6DWC - chains A and B; structure by X-ray diffraction, 2.27 A resolution.

Chain A:
Protein: 4497 Fab Light Chain
From: Homo sapiens
Notes: antibody fragment or engineered binder
Chain sequence (239 residues; row label = number of the first residue in the row; numbers below 1 keep their minus sign (Met-18 is residue -18)):
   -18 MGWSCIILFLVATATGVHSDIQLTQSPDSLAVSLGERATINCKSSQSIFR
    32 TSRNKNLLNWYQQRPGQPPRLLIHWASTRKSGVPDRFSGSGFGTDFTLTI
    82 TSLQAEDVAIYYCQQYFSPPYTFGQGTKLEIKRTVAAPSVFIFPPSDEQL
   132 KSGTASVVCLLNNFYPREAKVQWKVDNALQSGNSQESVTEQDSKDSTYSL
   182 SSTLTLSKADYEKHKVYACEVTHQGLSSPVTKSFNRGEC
Not modelled in the structure: -18 to 0, 218-220
Cystine bridges: Cys23-Cys94, Cys140-Cys200

Chain B:
Protein: 4497 Fab Heavy Chain
From: Homo sapiens
Notes: antibody fragment or engineered binder
Chain sequence (243 residues; each row starts with the number of its first residue; numbers below 1 keep their minus sign (Met-18 is residue -18)):
   -18 MGWSCIILFLVATATGVHSEVQLVESGGGLVQPGGSLRLSCSASGFSFNS
    32 FWMHWVRQVPGKGLVWISFTNNEGTTTAYADSVRGRFIISRDNAKNTLYL
    82 EMNNLRGEDTAVYYCARGDGGLDDWGQGTLVTVSSASTKGPSVFPLAPSS
   132 KSTSGGTAALGCLVKDYFPEPVTVSWNSGALTSGVHTFPAVLQSSGLYSL
   182 SSVVTVPSSSLGTQTYICNVNHKPSNTKVDKKVEPKSCDKTHT
Not modelled in the structure: -18 to 0, 133-136, 217-224
Cystine bridges: Cys22-Cys96, Cys143-Cys199

Chain A / chain B interface:
Residue-residue contacts (71; chain A residue first):
  Asn40(A) with Gly101(B); Gly102(B)
  Tyr42(A) with Gly102(B); Leu103(B), hydrogen bond (side chain-backbone); Trp106(B)
  Gln44(A) with Gln39(B), hydrogen bond; Tyr95(B), hydrogen bond
  Pro49(A) with Gly107(B); Gln108(B)
  Pro50(A) with Leu45(B), hydrophobic; Trp106(B)
  Leu52(A) with Leu103(B)
  His55(A) with Gly101(B)
  Trp56(A) with Gly101(B)
  Lys61(A) with Asp104(B), salt bridge
  Tyr93(A) with Gln39(B), hydrogen bond; Lys43(B); Gly44(B); Leu45(B)
  Gln95(A) with Trp47(B); Leu103(B)
  Tyr97(A) with Trp33(B); His35(B), hydrogen bond; Gly99(B); Asp100(B); Gly101(B); Leu103(B), hydrophobic
  Pro100(A) with Ala59(B), hydrophobic
  Pro101(A) with Trp47(B), hydrophobic
  Tyr102(A) with Trp33(B); His35(B); Trp47(B); Phe50(B), hydrophobic
  Phe104(A) with Val37(B), hydrophobic; Leu45(B); Trp47(B); Trp106(B), hydrophobic
  Phe122(A) with Ala140(B), hydrophobic
  Phe124(A) with Leu127(B); Ala128(B); Ala140(B); Leu141(B), hydrophobic
  Ser127(A) with Phe125(B); Pro126(B)
  Glu129(A) with Val124(B); Phe125(B); Pro126(B); Lys212(B), salt bridge
  Gln130(A) with Phe125(B); Lys146(B)
  Ser137(A) with Leu144(B); Lys146(B)
  Val139(A) with Leu127(B), hydrophobic
  Leu141(A) with Phe169(B), hydrophobic; Val184(B), hydrophobic
  Asn143(A) with His167(B), hydrogen bond; Thr186(B)
  Asn144(A) with His167(B), hydrogen bond
  Gln166(A) with Val172(B); Leu173(B), hydrogen bond (side chain-backbone); Gln174(B)
  Glu167(A) with Val172(B)
  Ser168(A) with Phe169(B); Pro170(B), hydrogen bond (side chain-backbone); Val172(B)
  Val169(A) with Pro170(B)
  Thr170(A) with Phe169(B)
  Ser180(A) with His167(B), hydrogen bond; Phe169(B)
  Leu181(A) with Phe169(B), hydrophobic
  Ser182(A) with Phe169(B)
Also at the interface, not in a pair above, chain A (39 interface residues in all): Asp1, Gln48, Ser133, Thr135, Thr186
Also at the interface, not in a pair above, chain B (46 interface residues in all): Val46, Asp62, Pro129, Thr138, Ala139, Thr168, Ser175, Ser182

In short:
The interface between chain A and chain B involves 39 residues on one side and 46 on the other, with 10
hydrogen bonds and 2 salt bridges. Polar contacts include Lys61(A)-Asp104(B), Glu129(A)-Lys212(B) and
Tyr42(A)-Leu103(B).
Here chain A is 4497 Fab Light Chain and chain B is 4497 Fab Heavy Chain, both from Homo sapiens. Entry 6DWC
(Structure of the apo 4497 antibody Fab fragment) was determined by X-ray diffraction together with 6DW2, 6DWA
and 6DWI from the same study.
